PDB entry 8EHS | electron microscopy, 3.30 A resolution | chains G and B of the 7 polymer chains in the assembly

Chain G (and B):
Name: CS17 fimbriae major subunit
Source organism: Escherichia coli
Notes: chain B of this document is another copy of the same molecule, construct and numbering; everything in this record applies to it too
UniProt: Q848J7 (Q848J7_ECOLX); residues 1-145 here correspond to UniProt positions 24-168 (UniProt number = residue number + 23)
Sequence (145 residues; row label = number of the first residue in the row):
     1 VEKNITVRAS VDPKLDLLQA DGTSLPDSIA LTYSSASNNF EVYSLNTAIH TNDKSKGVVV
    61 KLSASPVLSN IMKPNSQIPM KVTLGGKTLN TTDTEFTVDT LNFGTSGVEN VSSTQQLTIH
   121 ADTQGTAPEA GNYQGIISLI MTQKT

Interface between chain G and chain B:
Residue-residue contacts (4; chain G residue first):
  A130(G) with G107(B)
  G131(G) with V108(B)
  N132(G) with D21(B), hydrogen bond (side chain-backbone); G22(B)
Other interface residues (no listed pair), chain G (4 interface residues in all): I71
Other interface residues (no listed pair), chain B (5 interface residues in all): A20

Overview:
4 residues of chain G and 5 residues of chain B are in contact; the contacts include 1 hydrogen bond. Its one
hydrogen-bonded contact is N132(G)-D21(B).
Chain G and chain B are both CS17 fimbriae major subunit (Escherichia coli); the structure, Cryo-EM
reconstruction of the CS17 bacterial adhesion pili, was determined by electron microscopy, deposited together
with 8EHR.
